PDB entry 2RDJ | X-ray diffraction, 2.20 A resolution | chains C and A of the 3 polymer chains in the assembly

# Chain C
Molecule: 14-nt DNA strand
Sequence (14 nucleotides; numbered 1 to 14; the number before each row is that of its first residue):
     1 GGGACCCTTCGAAT

# Chain A
Name: DNA polymerase IV
From: Sulfolobus solfataricus
Notes: EC 2.7.7.7
UniProt: Q97W02 (DPO42_SULSO); residues 1-352 here = UniProt positions 1-352
Sequence (352 residues; numbered 1 to 352; the number before each row is that of its first residue):
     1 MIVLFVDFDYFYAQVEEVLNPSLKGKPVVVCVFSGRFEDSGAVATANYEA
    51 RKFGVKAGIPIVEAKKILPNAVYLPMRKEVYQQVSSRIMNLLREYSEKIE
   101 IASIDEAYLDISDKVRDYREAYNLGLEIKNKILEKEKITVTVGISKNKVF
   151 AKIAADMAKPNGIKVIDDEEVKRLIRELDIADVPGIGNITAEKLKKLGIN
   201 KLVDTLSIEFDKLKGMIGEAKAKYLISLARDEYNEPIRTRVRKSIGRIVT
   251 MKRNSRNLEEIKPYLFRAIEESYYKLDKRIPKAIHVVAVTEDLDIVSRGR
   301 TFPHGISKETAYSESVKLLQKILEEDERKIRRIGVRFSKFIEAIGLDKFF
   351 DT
Unresolved in the structure: 342-352
Swiss-Prot annotation at these positions:
  - active site: Glu106
  - binding site (Mg(2+)): Asp7, Asp105
  - site: Tyr12 (Substrate discrimination)
  - mutagenesis: Asp105 to Glu106 (Loss of function), Glu342 to Thr352 (Almost complete loss of interaction with PCNA)

# How chain C and chain A interact
Pairs across the interface - 29 pairs, chain C then chain A:
  DC6(C) - Lys339(A)  salt bridge to the phosphate
  DC7(C) - Arg300(A)  phosphate contact
  DC7(C) - Thr301(A)  hydrogen bond to the phosphate
  DT8(C) - His285(A)  base contact
  DT8(C) - Ser297(A)  sugar contact
  DT8(C) - Arg298(A)  salt bridge to the phosphate
  DT8(C) - Gly299(A)  hydrogen bond to the phosphate
  DT9(C) - Val296(A)  phosphate contact
  DT9(C) - Ser297(A)  hydrogen bond to the phosphate
  DT9(C) - Arg298(A)  salt bridge to the phosphate
  DG11(C) - Ile189(A)  phosphate contact
  DG11(C) - Thr190(A)  phosphate contact
  DG11(C) - Lys193(A)  salt bridge to the phosphate
  DA12(C) - Gly185(A)  sugar contact
  DA12(C) - Ile186(A)  phosphate contact
  DA12(C) - Gly187(A)  hydrogen bond to the phosphate
  DA12(C) - Asn188(A)  phosphate contact
  DA12(C) - Ile189(A)  hydrogen bond to the phosphate
  DA12(C) - Thr190(A)  hydrogen bond to the phosphate
  DA12(C) - Lys221(A)  sugar contact
  DA13(C) - Lys152(A)  phosphate contact
  DA13(C) - Pro184(A)  phosphate contact
  DA13(C) - Gly185(A)  hydrogen bond to the phosphate
  DA13(C) - Ile186(A)  phosphate contact
  DA13(C) - Gly187(A)  phosphate contact
  DT14(C) - Ser103(A)  sugar contact
  DT14(C) - Asp105(A)  phosphate contact
  DT14(C) - Glu106(A)  sugar contact
  DT14(C) - Lys152(A)  salt bridge to the phosphate
Other interface residues (no listed pair), chain A (23 interface residues in all): Val183, Ile295

# In short
8 residues of chain C face 23 of chain A across their interface; the contacts include 7 hydrogen bonds and 5
salt bridges. Polar pairs include DC7(C)-Thr301(A), DT8(C)-Gly299(A) and DT9(C)-Ser297(A).
Here chain C is a 14-nt DNA strand and chain A is DNA polymerase IV (Sulfolobus solfataricus). Entry 2RDJ
(Snapshots of a Y-family DNA polymerase in replication: Dpo4 in apo and binary/ternary complex forms) was
determined by X-ray diffraction, deposited together with 2RDI.
